8I9X - chains C1 and Lf of the 60 polymer chains in the assembly; structure by electron microscopy, 2.80 A resolution.

== Chain C1 ==
Molecule: 3341-nt RNA strand
Organism: Chaetomium thermophilum
Sequence (3341 nucleotides; row label = number of the first residue in the row):
     1 GGUUGACCUC GGAUCAGGUA GGAGGACCCG CUGAACUUAA GCAUAUCAAU AAGCGGAGGA
    61 AAAGAAACCA ACAGGGAUUG CCCUAGUAAC GGCGAGUGAA GCGGCAACAG CUCAAAUUUG
   121 AAAGCUGGCU UCGGCCCGCG UUGUAAUUUG GAGAGGAUGC UUUGGGCGAG GCUCCUUCUG
   181 AGUUCCCUGG AACGGGACGC CACAGAGGGU GAGAGCCCCG UAUAGUUGGA AGCCAAGCCU
   241 GUGUAAAGCU CCUUCGACGA GUCGAGUAGU UUGGGAAUGC UGCUCAAAAU GGGAGGUAAA
   301 UUUCUUCUAA AGCUAAAUAC CGGCCAGAGA CCGAUAGCGC ACAAGUAGAG UGAUCGAAAG
   361 AUGAAAAGCA CUUUGAAAAG AGGGUUAAAU AGCACGUGAA AUUGUUGAAA GGGAAGCGCU
   421 UGUGACCAGA CUUGCGCCCG GCGGAUCAUC CGGUGUUCUC ACCGGUGCAC UCCGCCGGGC
   481 UCAGGCCAGC AUCGGUUCUG GCGGGGGGAU AAAGGCCCAG GGAAUGUGGC UCCUCCGGGA
   541 GUGUUAUAGC CCUGGGUGUA AUACCCUCGC CGGGACCGAG GACCGCGCUC UGCAAGGAUG
   601 CUGGCGUAAU GGUCACCAGC GACCCGUCUU GAAACACGGA CCAAGGAGUC AAGGUUUUGC
   661 GCGAGUGUUU GGGUGUAAAA CCCGCACGCG UAAUGAAAGU GAACGUAGGU GAGAGCUUCG
   721 GCGCAUCAUC GACCGAUCCU GAUGUAUUCG GAUGGAUUUG AGUAGGAGCG UUAAGCCUUG
   781 GACCCGAAAG AUGGUGAACU AUGCUUGGAU AGGGUGAAGC CAGAGGAAAC UCUGGUGGAG
   841 GCUCGCAGCG GUUCUGACGU GCAAAUCGAU CGUCAAAUCU GAGCAUGGGG GCGAAAGACU
   901 AAUCGAACCA UCUAGUAGCU GGUUACCGCC GAAGUUUCCC UCAGGAUAGC AGUGUCGACC
   961 UUCAGUUUUA UGAGGUAAAG CGAAUGAUUA GGGACUCGGG GGCGAUUUUU AGCCUUCAUC
  1021 CAUUCUCAAA CUUUAAAUAU GUAAGAAGCC CUUGUUACUU AACUGAACGU GGGCAUUCGA
  1081 AUGUAUCGAC ACUAGUGGGC CAUUUUUGGU AAGCAGAACU GGCGAUGCGG GAUGAACCGA
  1141 ACGCGGGGUU AAGGUGCCGG AGUGGACGCU CAUCAGACAC CACAAAAGGC GUUAGUACAU
  1201 CUUGACAGCA GGACGGUGGC CAUGGAAGUC GGAAUCCGCU AAGGACUGUG UAACAACUCA
  1261 CCUGCCGAAU GUACUAGCCC UGAAAAUGGA UGGCGCUCAA GCGUCCCACC CAUACCCCGC
  1321 CCUCAGGGUA GAAACGAUGC CCUGAGGAGU AGGCGGCCGU GGAGGUCAGU GACGAAGCCU
  1381 AGGGCGUGAG CCCGGGUCGA ACGGCCUCUA GUGCAGAUCU UGGUGGUAGU AGCAAAUACU
  1441 UCAAUGAGAA CUUGAAGGAC CGAAGUGGGG AAAGGUUCCA UGUGAACAGC GGUUGGACAU
  1501 GGGUUAGUCG AUCCUAAGCC AUAGGGAAGU UCCGUUUCAA AGGGGCACUC GUGCCCCGUG
  1561 UGGCGAAAGG GAAGCCGGUU AAUAUUCCGG CACCUGGAUG UGGGUUUUGC GCGGCAACGC
  1621 AACUGAACGC GGAGACGACG GCGGGGGCCC CGGGCAGAGU UCUCUUUUCU UCUUAACGGU
  1681 CUAUCACCCU GGAAACAGUU UGUCUGGAGA UAGGGUUUAA UGGCCGGAAG AGCCCGACAC
  1741 UUCUGUCGGG UCCGGUGCGC UCUCGACGUC CCUUGAAAAU CCGCGGGAGG GAAUAAUUCU
  1801 CACGCCAGGU CGUACUCAUA ACCGCAGCAG GUCCCCAAGG UGAACAGCCU CUGGUUGAUA
  1861 GAACAAUGUA GAUAAGGGAA GUCGGCAAAA UAGAUCCGUA ACUUCGGGAA AAGGAUUGGC
  1921 UCUAAGGGUU GGGCACGUUG GGCUUUGGGC GGACGCCCUG GGAGCAGAGG GCCUCUAGCC
  1981 GGGCAACCGG CCGGCGGCCC UCAGCACCCG GGGUUGAAGC CCUUAGCAGG CUUCGGCCGU
  2041 CCGGCGUGCG GUUAACAACC AACUUAGAAC UGGUACGGAC AGGGGGAAUC UGACUGUCUA
  2101 AUUAAAACAU AGCAUUGCGA UGGCCAGAAA GUGGUGUUGA CGCAAUGUGA UUUCUGCCCA
  2161 GUGCUCUGAA UGUCAAAGUG AAGAAAUUCA ACCAAGCGCG GGUAAACGGC GGGAGUAACU
  2221 AUGACUCUCU UAAGGUAGCC AAAUGCCUCG UCAUCUAAUU AGUGACGCGC AUGAAUGGAU
  2281 UAACGAGAUU CCCACUGUCC CUAUCUACUA UCUAGCGAAA CCACAGCCAA GGGAACGGGC
  2341 UUGGCAAAAU CAGCGGGGAA AGAAGACCCU GUUGAGCUUG ACUCUAGUUU GACAUUGUGA
  2401 AAAGACAUAG GAGGUGUAGA AUAGGUGGGA GCUUCGGCGC CAGUGAAAUA CCACUACUCC
  2461 UAUUGUUUUU UUACUUAUUC AAUGAAGCGG GGCUGGACUU GCGUCCAACU UCUGGAGUUA
  2521 AGGUCCUUCG CGGGCCGACC CGGGUUGAAG ACAUUGUCAG GUGGGGAGUU UGGCUGGGGC
  2581 GGCACAUCUG UUAAACCAUA ACGCAGGUGU CCUAAGGGGG GCUCAUGGAG AACAGAAAUC
  2641 UCCAGUAGAA CAAAAGGGUA AAAGUCCCCU UGAUUUUGAU UUUCAGUGUG AAUACAAACC
  2701 AUGAAAGUGU GGCCUAUCGA UCCUUUAGUC CCUCGAAAUU UGAGGCUAGA GGUGCCAGAA
  2761 AAGUUACCAC AGGGAUAACU GGCUUGUGGC GGCCAAGCGU UCAUAGCGAC GUCGCUUUUU
  2821 GAUCCUUCGA UGUCGGCUCU UCCUAUCAUA CCGAAGCAGA AUUCGGUAAG CGUUGGAUUG
  2881 UUCACCCACU AAUAGGGAAC GUGAGCUGGG UUUAGACCGU CGUGAGACAG GUUAGUUUUA
  2941 CCCUACUGAU GAACUCGUCG CAAUGGUAAU UCAGCUUAGU ACGAGAGGAA CCGCUGAUUC
  3001 AGAUAAUUGG UUUUUGCGGU UGUCCGACCG GGCAGUGCCG CGAAGCUACC AUCUGCUGGA
  3061 UAAUGGCUGA ACGCCUCUAA GUCAGAAUCC AUGCCAGAAC GCGACGAUAC UACCCGCACG
  3121 UUGUAGACGU AUAAGAAUAG GCUCCGGCCU CGUAUCCUAG CAGGCGAUUC CUCCGCCGGC
  3181 CUCGAAGUGG CCGUCGGUAA UUCGCGUAUU GCAAUUUAGA CACGCGCGGG AUCAAAUCCU
  3241 UUGCAGACGA CUUAGAUGUG CGAAAGGGUC CUGUAAGCAG UAGAGUAGCC UUGUUGUUAC
  3301 GAUCUGCUGA GGGUAAGCCC UCCUUCGCCU AGAUUUCCCA G
Unresolved in the structure: 1-2, 693-706, 847-854, 865-867, 901-905, 987-1028, 1887-1894, 1904-2070, 2082, 2093-2283, 2485-2545, 2571-2721, 2753-2756, 2801-2804, 2822-2828, 2833, 2909-2914, 2937-2940, 3338-3341

== Chain Lf ==
Protein: 60S ribosomal protein l33-like protein
Organism: Chaetomium thermophilum
UniProt: G0SCL3 (G0SCL3_CHATD); numbering as in UniProt (aligned over 1-109)
Sequence (109 residues; each row starts with the number of its first residue):
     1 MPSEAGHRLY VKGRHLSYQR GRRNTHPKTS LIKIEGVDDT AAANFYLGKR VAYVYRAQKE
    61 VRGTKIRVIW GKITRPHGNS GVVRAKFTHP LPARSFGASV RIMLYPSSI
Unresolved in the structure: 1

== Interface between chain C1 and chain Lf ==
Residue-residue contacts (122):
  U420(C1) with Pro27(Lf), sugar contact; Pro90(Lf), sugar contact
  U421(C1) with His89(Lf), phosphate contact; Pro90(Lf), hydrogen bond to the sugar; Leu91(Lf), hydrogen bond to the sugar; Pro92(Lf), base contact
  G422(C1) with Tyr55(Lf), hydrogen bond to the phosphate; His89(Lf), phosphate contact; Pro92(Lf), sugar contact
  U423(C1) with Tyr55(Lf), hydrogen bond to the phosphate; Ala57(Lf), phosphate contact; Gln58(Lf), phosphate contact; Arg67(Lf), phosphate contact
  G424(C1) with Ala57(Lf), phosphate contact; Gln58(Lf), hydrogen bond to the phosphate; Lys59(Lf), hydrogen bond to the phosphate
  A425(C1) with Lys59(Lf), phosphate contact
  G489(C1) with Arg50(Lf), salt bridge to the phosphate
  C490(C1) with Pro106(Lf), phosphate contact
  U499(C1) with Asn44(Lf), sugar contact
  G574(C1) with Leu47(Lf), sugar contact; Gly48(Lf), phosphate contact; Thr74(Lf), hydrogen bond to the sugar
  A575(C1) with Lys72(Lf), phosphate contact; Ile73(Lf), sugar contact; Thr74(Lf), sugar contact
  C576(C1) with Lys72(Lf), salt bridge to the phosphate; Lys86(Lf), phosphate contact
  C605(C1) with Arg62(Lf), hydrogen bond to the sugar
  U607(C1) with Arg62(Lf), hydrogen bond to the base
  A609(C1) with Arg62(Lf), hydrogen bond to the sugar
  G611(C1) with His89(Lf), salt bridge to the phosphate
  A618(C1) with Pro92(Lf), base contact; Ala93(Lf), sugar contact; Arg94(Lf), hydrogen bond to the sugar
  G619(C1) with Phe96(Lf), sugar contact
  C620(C1) with Arg20(Lf), sugar contact; Arg23(Lf), hydrogen bond to the sugar; Asn24(Lf), sugar contact; Thr25(Lf), sugar contact
  G621(C1) with Arg23(Lf), phosphate contact
  G1129(C1) with Asn24(Lf), phosphate contact
  G1130(C1) with Arg22(Lf), phosphate contact; Arg23(Lf), salt bridge to the phosphate
  G1131(C1) with Arg23(Lf), salt bridge to the phosphate
  A1132(C1) with Arg23(Lf), hydrogen bond to the phosphate
  U1133(C1) with Arg23(Lf), salt bridge to the phosphate
  G1146(C1) with Lys28(Lf), salt bridge to the phosphate
  G1147(C1) with Lys28(Lf), salt bridge to the phosphate; Lys86(Lf), salt bridge to the phosphate
  G1148(C1) with Arg75(Lf), salt bridge to the phosphate
  U1149(C1) with Arg75(Lf), salt bridge to the phosphate
  G1159(C1) with Arg20(Lf), salt bridge to the phosphate; Arg22(Lf), hydrogen bond to the base
  G1160(C1) with Arg20(Lf), sugar contact; Arg22(Lf), base contact; His77(Lf), hydrogen bond to the sugar
  A1161(C1) with His77(Lf), sugar contact; Gly78(Lf), sugar contact
  G1162(C1) with Asn79(Lf), hydrogen bond to the phosphate; Ser80(Lf), hydrogen bond to the phosphate
  U1163(C1) with Ser80(Lf), phosphate contact
  A1308(C1) with Asn79(Lf), hydrogen bond to the sugar
  C1309(C1) with Gly78(Lf), hydrogen bond to the phosphate; Asn79(Lf), hydrogen bond to the sugar
  C1310(C1) with His77(Lf), salt bridge to the phosphate; Gly78(Lf), hydrogen bond to the phosphate; Arg84(Lf), salt bridge to the phosphate
  C1311(C1) with Gln19(Lf), phosphate contact; Arg20(Lf), sugar contact; Arg84(Lf), salt bridge to the phosphate
  A1312(C1) with Asn24(Lf), phosphate contact; His26(Lf), salt bridge to the phosphate
  U3121(C1) with Lys59(Lf), hydrogen bond to the base; Glu60(Lf), base contact; Lys65(Lf), hydrogen bond to the sugar
  U3122(C1) with Lys65(Lf), salt bridge to the phosphate
  G3123(C1) with Gln58(Lf), phosphate contact
  U3124(C1) with Arg56(Lf), base contact
  A3125(C1) with Arg94(Lf), salt bridge to the phosphate; Phe96(Lf), base contact
  G3126(C1) with Arg94(Lf), hydrogen bond to the base; Ser95(Lf), base contact; Phe96(Lf), base contact; Gly97(Lf), base contact; Ala98(Lf), base contact; Ser99(Lf), hydrogen bond to the sugar
  A3127(C1) with Ser99(Lf), hydrogen bond to the phosphate
  C3128(C1) with Arg8(Lf), sugar contact; Tyr10(Lf), hydrogen bond to the sugar; Lys12(Lf), salt bridge to the phosphate; Arg101(Lf), hydrogen bond to the base
  G3129(C1) with Gly6(Lf), phosphate contact; His7(Lf), phosphate contact; Arg8(Lf), salt bridge to the phosphate
  U3158(C1) with Ser3(Lf), phosphate contact; Glu4(Lf), phosphate contact; Ala5(Lf), sugar contact
  A3159(C1) with Ser3(Lf), phosphate contact
  G3160(C1) with Pro2(Lf), base contact; Ser3(Lf), hydrogen bond to the phosphate
  A3162(C1) with His7(Lf), stacking on the base
  G3163(C1) with Pro2(Lf), sugar contact; Ser3(Lf), hydrogen bond to the sugar; His7(Lf), hydrogen bond to the base
  G3164(C1) with Pro2(Lf), phosphate contact
  U3198(C1) with Pro2(Lf), sugar contact
  A3214(C1) with Trp70(Lf), phosphate contact
  U3215(C1) with Val54(Lf), sugar contact; Thr64(Lf), hydrogen bond to the base; Ile66(Lf), base contact; Val68(Lf), phosphate contact; Trp70(Lf), sugar contact; Arg101(Lf), hydrogen bond to the sugar
  U3216(C1) with His7(Lf), hydrogen bond to the base; Arg8(Lf), base contact; Leu9(Lf), hydrogen bond to the base; Tyr10(Lf), base contact
  U3217(C1) with Gly63(Lf), hydrogen bond to the base; Thr64(Lf), base contact; Ile66(Lf), sugar contact
  G3219(C1) with Arg56(Lf), base contact
Interface residues without a listed pair, chain C1 (64 interface residues in all): A488, G573, A3213, A3218
Interface residues without a listed pair, chain Lf (72 interface residues in all): Ser17, Gly21, Thr29, Leu31, Tyr53, Val61, Ile69, Pro76, Thr88, Tyr105, Ser108

== Overview ==
The interface between chain C1 and chain Lf involves 64 residues on one side and 72 on the other; the contacts
include 36 hydrogen bonds, 20 salt bridges and 1 aromatic stacking contact. Among the polar pairs are
U607(C1)-Arg62(Lf), G1159(C1)-Arg22(Lf) and U3121(C1)-Lys59(Lf).
Here chain C1 is a 3341-nt RNA strand and chain Lf is 60S ribosomal protein l33-like protein, both from
Chaetomium thermophilum. Entry 8I9X (Cryo-EM structure of a Chaetomium thermophilum pre-60S ribosomal subunit
- Ytm1-1) was determined by electron microscopy, deposited together with 8I9P, 8I9T, 8I9V, 8I9W, 8I9Y, 8I9Z
and 8IA0.
